PDB entry 2Q6G | X-ray diffraction, 2.50 A resolution | chains A and B of the 4 polymer chains in the assembly

Chain A (and B):
Molecule: severe acute respiratory syndrome coronavirus (SARS-CoV)
From: SARS coronavirus
Notes: EC 3.4.22.-; chain B of this document is another copy of the same molecule, construct and numbering; everything in this record applies to it too
UniProt: P59641 (R1AB_CVHSA); residues 1-306 here correspond to UniProt positions 3241-3546 (UniProt number = residue number + 3240)
Sequence (306 residues; numbered 1 to 306; the number before each row is that of its first residue):
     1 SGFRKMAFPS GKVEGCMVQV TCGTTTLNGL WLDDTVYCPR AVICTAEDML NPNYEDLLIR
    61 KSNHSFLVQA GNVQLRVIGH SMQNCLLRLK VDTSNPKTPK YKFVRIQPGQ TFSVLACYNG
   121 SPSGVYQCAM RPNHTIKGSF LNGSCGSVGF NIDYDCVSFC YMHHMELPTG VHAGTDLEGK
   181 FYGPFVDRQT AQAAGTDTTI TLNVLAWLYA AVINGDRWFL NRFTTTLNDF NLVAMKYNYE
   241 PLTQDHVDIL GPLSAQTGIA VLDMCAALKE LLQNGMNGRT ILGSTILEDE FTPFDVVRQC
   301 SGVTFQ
Not modelled in the structure: 306 (chain B: 303-306)
Sequence notes: engineered mutation Ala41 (His3281 in P59641)

Interface between chain A and chain B:
Pairs across the interface (71; chain A residue first):
  Ser1(A) - Gly138(B)
  Ser1(A) - Phe140(B)
  Ser1(A) - Glu166(B)  hydrogen bond
  Ser1(A) - His172(B)
  Gly2(A) - Gly138(B)  hydrogen bond (backbone-backbone)
  Gly2(A) - Ser139(B)  hydrogen bond (backbone-side chain)
  Arg4(A) - Tyr126(B)
  Arg4(A) - Gln127(B)  hydrogen bond (side chain-backbone)
  Arg4(A) - Cys128(B)
  Arg4(A) - Lys137(B)  hydrogen bond (side chain-backbone)
  Arg4(A) - Gly138(B)
  Arg4(A) - Ser139(B)
  Arg4(A) - Glu290(B)  salt bridge
  Met6(A) - Ser123(B)
  Met6(A) - Gly124(B)
  Met6(A) - Val125(B)
  Met6(A) - Tyr126(B)  hydrophobic
  Ala7(A) - Gly124(B)
  Ala7(A) - Val125(B)  hydrogen bond (backbone-backbone)
  Phe8(A) - Val125(B)
  Pro9(A) - Ser10(B)
  Pro9(A) - Glu14(B)
  Pro9(A) - Pro122(B)  hydrophobic
  Pro9(A) - Ser123(B)
  Pro9(A) - Gly124(B)
  Ser10(A) - Pro9(B)
  Ser10(A) - Ser10(B)  hydrogen bond (backbone-side chain)
  Ser10(A) - Glu14(B)  hydrogen bond (backbone-side chain)
  Gly11(A) - Gly11(B)
  Gly11(A) - Glu14(B)  hydrogen bond (backbone-side chain)
  Glu14(A) - Pro9(B)
  Glu14(A) - Ser10(B)  hydrogen bond (side chain-backbone)
  Glu14(A) - Gly11(B)  hydrogen bond (side chain-backbone)
  Pro122(A) - Pro9(B)
  Ser123(A) - Pro9(B)
  Gly124(A) - Met6(B)
  Gly124(A) - Ala7(B)
  Gly124(A) - Pro9(B)
  Val125(A) - Ala7(B)  hydrogen bond (backbone-backbone)
  Val125(A) - Phe8(B)
  Val125(A) - Val125(B)  hydrophobic
  Tyr126(A) - Arg4(B)
  Tyr126(A) - Lys5(B)
  Tyr126(A) - Met6(B)  hydrophobic
  Gln127(A) - Arg4(B)  hydrogen bond (backbone-side chain)
  Cys128(A) - Arg4(B)
  Lys137(A) - Arg4(B)  hydrogen bond (backbone-side chain)
  Gly138(A) - Gly2(B)
  Gly138(A) - Phe3(B)
  Ser139(A) - Gly2(B)  hydrogen bond (side chain-backbone)
  Ser139(A) - Arg4(B)
  Ser139(A) - Met6(B)
  Ser139(A) - Gln299(B)  hydrogen bond
  Leu141(A) - Gln299(B)
  Leu141(A) - Cys300(B)
  Leu141(A) - Ser301(B)
  Gly170(A) - Ser1(B)
  Gly170(A) - Gly2(B)
  Thr285(A) - Ile286(B)
  Glu290(A) - Arg4(B)  salt bridge
  Gln299(A) - Ser139(B)  hydrogen bond
  Gly302(A) - Tyr118(B)
  Gly302(A) - Ser123(B)
  Gly302(A) - Leu141(B)
  Val303(A) - Ser123(B)  hydrogen bond (backbone-side chain)
  Thr304(A) - Tyr118(B)
  Thr304(A) - Ser121(B)
  Thr304(A) - Pro122(B)
  Phe305(A) - Ser121(B)  hydrogen bond (backbone-side chain)
  Phe305(A) - Pro122(B)  hydrogen bond (backbone-backbone)
  Phe305(A) - Ser123(B)
Also at the interface, not in a pair above, chain A (39 interface residues in all): Lys5, Lys12, Leu115, Tyr118, Ala129, Thr169, Ile286, Arg298, Cys300, Ser301
Also at the interface, not in a pair above, chain B (38 interface residues in all): Lys12, Leu115, Gly170, Thr285, Gly302

Summary:
The interface between chain A and chain B involves 39 residues on one side and 38 on the other; the contacts
include 20 hydrogen bonds and 2 salt bridges. Polar contacts include Arg4(A)-Glu290(B), Ser1(A)-Glu166(B) and
Gly2(A)-Ser139(B).
Both chains are severe acute respiratory syndrome coronavirus (SARS-CoV) (SARS coronavirus). Entry 2Q6G
(Crystal structure of SARS-CoV main protease H41A mutant in complex with an N-terminal substrate) was
determined by X-ray diffraction (same publication as 2Q6D and 2Q6F).
